8EUE - chains E and J of the 10 polymer chains in the assembly; structure by electron microscopy, 3.48 A resolution.

# Chain E
Protein: Histone H3.2
UniProtKB: A0A310TTQ1 (A0A310TTQ1_XENLA); residues 1-136 here = UniProt positions 1-136
Chain sequence (136 residues; each row starts with the number of its first residue):
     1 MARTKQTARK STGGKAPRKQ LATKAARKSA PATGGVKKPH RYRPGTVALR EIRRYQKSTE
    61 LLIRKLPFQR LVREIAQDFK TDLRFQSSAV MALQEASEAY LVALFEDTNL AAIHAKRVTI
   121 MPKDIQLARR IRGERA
Unresolved in the structure: 1-36
Construct notes: conflict Ala111 (Cys in A0A310TTQ1)

# Chain J
Molecule: 227-nt DNA strand
Sequence (227 nucleotides; numbered -153 to 73; the number before each row is that of its first residue; numbers below 1 keep their minus sign (DT-153 is residue -153)):
  -153 TCGGTACCCG GGGATCCTCT AGAGTGGGAG CTCGGAACAC TATCCGACTG GCACCGGCAA
   -93 GGTCGCTGTT CAATACATGC ACAGGATGTA TATATCTGAC ACGTGCCTGG AGACTAGGGA
   -33 GTAATCCCCT TGGCGGTTAA AACGCGGGGG ACAGCGCGTA CGTGCGTTTA AGCGGTGCTA
    27 GAGCTGTCTA CGACCAATTG AGCGGCCTCG GCACCGGGAT TCTCCAG
Unresolved in the structure: -153 to -73, 73

# Interface between chain E and chain J
Pairs across the interface (20):
  Arg41(E) - DG8(J)  base contact
  Arg41(E) - DT9(J)  hydrogen bond to the base
  Arg41(E) - DG10(J)  phosphate contact
  Tyr42(E) - DT-67(J)  hydrogen bond to the phosphate
  Tyr42(E) - DG-66(J)  hydrogen bond to the phosphate
  Tyr42(E) - DT9(J)  phosphate contact
  Tyr42(E) - DG10(J)  hydrogen bond to the phosphate
  Pro44(E) - DG8(J)  phosphate contact
  Pro44(E) - DT9(J)  phosphate contact
  Gly45(E) - DT9(J)  hydrogen bond to the phosphate
  Val47(E) - DT9(J)  phosphate contact
  Arg50(E) - DG-66(J)  hydrogen bond to the phosphate
  Arg50(E) - DT-65(J)  salt bridge to the phosphate
  Arg64(E) - DA17(J)  hydrogen bond to the phosphate
  Arg64(E) - DG18(J)  salt bridge to the phosphate
  Lys65(E) - DG18(J)  salt bridge to the phosphate
  Leu66(E) - DA17(J)  sugar contact
  Leu66(E) - DG18(J)  phosphate contact
  Arg70(E) - DA17(J)  salt bridge to the phosphate
  Lys116(E) - DC-2(J)  salt bridge to the phosphate
Also at the interface, not in a pair above, chain E (14 interface residues in all): His40, Ala48, Pro67

# In short
14 residues of chain E and 9 residues of chain J are in contact, with 7 hydrogen bonds and 5 salt bridges.
Among the polar pairs are Arg41(E)-DT9(J), Tyr42(E)-DT-67(J) and Tyr42(E)-DG-66(J).
Here chain E is Histone H3.2 and chain J is a 227-nt DNA strand. Entry 8EUE (Class1 of the INO80-Nucleosome
complex) was determined by electron microscopy (same publication as 8ETS, 8ETT, 8ETU, 8ETV, 8ETW, 8EU9, 8EUF
and 8EUJ).
